7CIR - chains A and B of the 3 polymer chains in the assembly; structure by X-ray diffraction, 1.81 A resolution.

# Chain A
Molecule: MHC class I antigen
From: Homo sapiens
UniProt: A3F718 (A3F718_HUMAN); residues 1-276 here correspond to UniProt positions 11-286 (UniProt number = residue number + 10)
Chain sequence (276 residues; each row starts with the number of its first residue):
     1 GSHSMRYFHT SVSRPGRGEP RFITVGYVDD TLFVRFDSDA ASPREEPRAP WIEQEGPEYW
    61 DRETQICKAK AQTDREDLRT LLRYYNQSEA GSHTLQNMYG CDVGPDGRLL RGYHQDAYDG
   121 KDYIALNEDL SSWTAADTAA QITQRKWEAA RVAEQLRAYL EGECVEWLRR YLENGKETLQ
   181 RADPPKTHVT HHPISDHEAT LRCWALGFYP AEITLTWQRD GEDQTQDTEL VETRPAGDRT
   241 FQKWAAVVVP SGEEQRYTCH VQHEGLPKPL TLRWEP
Disulfides: Cys101-Cys164, Cys203-Cys259
Reported in the primary citation:
  - contacts within the chain: Arg62-Glu163

# Chain B
Molecule: Beta-2-microglobulin
From: Homo sapiens
UniProt: P61769 (B2MG_HUMAN); residues 1-99 here correspond to UniProt positions 21-119 (UniProt number = residue number + 20)
Chain sequence (100 residues; each row starts with the number of its first residue; numbering starts at 0):
     0 MIQRTPKIQV YSRHPAENGK SNFLNCYVSG FHPSDIEVDL LKNGERIEKV EHSDLSFSKD
    60 WSFYLLYYTE FTPTEKDEYA CRVNHVTLSQ PKIVKWDRDM
Differences from the reference sequence: initiating methionine (0)
Curated features (UniProtKB/Swiss-Prot):
  - modified residue: Gln2 (Pyrrolidone carboxylic acid)
  - glycosylation: Ile1 (N-linked (Glc) (glycation) isoleucine), Lys19 (N-linked (Glc) (glycation) lysine), Lys41 (N-linked (Glc) (glycation) lysine), Lys48 (N-linked (Glc) (glycation) lysine), Lys58 (N-linked (Glc) (glycation) lysine), Lys91 (N-linked (Glc) (glycation) lysine), Lys94 (N-linked (Glc) (glycation) lysine)
Disulfides: Cys25-Cys80

# How chain A and chain B interact
Contacting residue pairs (49; chain A residue first):
  Phe8(A) - Phe56(B)  hydrophobic
  His9(A) - Phe56(B)
  Thr10(A) - Phe56(B)
  Thr10(A) - Phe62(B)
  Val12(A) - Ser33(B)
  Ile23(A) - Leu54(B)
  Val25(A) - Asp53(B)
  Val25(A) - Ser55(B)
  Tyr27(A) - Ser55(B)
  Tyr27(A) - Tyr63(B)  hydrogen bond
  Arg35(A) - Asp53(B)  salt bridge
  Gln96(A) - His31(B)  hydrogen bond
  Gln96(A) - Phe56(B)
  Gln96(A) - Trp60(B)  hydrogen bond (side chain-backbone)
  Gln96(A) - Phe62(B)
  Asn97(A) - Phe56(B)
  Gln115(A) - Trp60(B)
  Asp116(A) - Trp60(B)
  Ala117(A) - Trp60(B)  hydrophobic
  Asp119(A) - Met0(B)
  Asp119(A) - Ile1(B)
  Asp119(A) - His31(B)
  Gly120(A) - His31(B)
  Asp122(A) - Trp60(B)  hydrogen bond
  His192(A) - Asp98(B)  salt bridge
  Arg202(A) - Asp98(B)  hydrogen bond (side chain-backbone)
  Trp204(A) - Asp98(B)
  Trp204(A) - Met99(B)
  Val231(A) - Gln8(B)
  Glu232(A) - Lys6(B)  salt bridge
  Glu232(A) - Gln8(B)  hydrogen bond (backbone-side chain)
  Glu232(A) - Tyr26(B)
  Glu232(A) - Ser28(B)  hydrogen bond
  Thr233(A) - Tyr26(B)
  Arg234(A) - Gln8(B)  hydrogen bond
  Arg234(A) - Tyr10(B)
  Arg234(A) - Tyr26(B)
  Arg234(A) - Met99(B)  hydrogen bond (side chain-backbone)
  Pro235(A) - Tyr10(B)  hydrogen bond (backbone-side chain)
  Pro235(A) - Asn24(B)
  Pro235(A) - Tyr26(B)
  Ala236(A) - Arg12(B)  hydrogen bond (backbone-side chain)
  Ala236(A) - Asn24(B)  hydrogen bond (backbone-side chain)
  Gly237(A) - Arg12(B)  hydrogen bond (backbone-side chain)
  Asp238(A) - Arg12(B)
  Gln242(A) - Tyr10(B)
  Gln242(A) - Ser11(B)  hydrogen bond (side chain-backbone)
  Gln242(A) - Arg12(B)  hydrogen bond (side chain-backbone)
  Trp244(A) - Met99(B)  hydrogen bond (side chain-backbone)
Also at the interface, not in a pair above, chain A (36 interface residues in all): Arg17, Arg48, Ser92, His93, Thr94, Met98, Lys121
Also at the interface, not in a pair above, chain B (24 interface residues in all): His13, Asp34, Leu65

# In short
Chain A and chain B form an interface of 36 and 24 residues respectively, with 16 hydrogen bonds and 3 salt
bridges. Among the polar pairs are Arg35(A)-Asp53(B), His192(A)-Asp98(B) and Glu232(A)-Lys6(B). The paper
reports contacts within the chain involving Arg62(A) and Glu163(A).
Here chain A is MHC class I antigen and chain B is Beta-2-microglobulin, both from Homo sapiens. Entry 7CIR
(Peptide phosphorylation modification of MHC class I molecules) was determined by X-ray diffraction together
with 7CIQ, 7CIS and 7DYN from the same study.
